Entry 8XXT (electron microscopy, 2.85 A resolution); this record covers chains B and I of the 9 polymer chains in the assembly.

# Chain B
Name: DNA-directed RNA polymerase subunit beta
From: African swine fever virus
Notes: EC 2.7.7.6
UniProt: A0A2X0RU95 (A0A2X0RU95_ASF); numbering as in UniProt (aligned over 8-1242)
Sequence (1235 residues; each row starts with the number of its first residue):
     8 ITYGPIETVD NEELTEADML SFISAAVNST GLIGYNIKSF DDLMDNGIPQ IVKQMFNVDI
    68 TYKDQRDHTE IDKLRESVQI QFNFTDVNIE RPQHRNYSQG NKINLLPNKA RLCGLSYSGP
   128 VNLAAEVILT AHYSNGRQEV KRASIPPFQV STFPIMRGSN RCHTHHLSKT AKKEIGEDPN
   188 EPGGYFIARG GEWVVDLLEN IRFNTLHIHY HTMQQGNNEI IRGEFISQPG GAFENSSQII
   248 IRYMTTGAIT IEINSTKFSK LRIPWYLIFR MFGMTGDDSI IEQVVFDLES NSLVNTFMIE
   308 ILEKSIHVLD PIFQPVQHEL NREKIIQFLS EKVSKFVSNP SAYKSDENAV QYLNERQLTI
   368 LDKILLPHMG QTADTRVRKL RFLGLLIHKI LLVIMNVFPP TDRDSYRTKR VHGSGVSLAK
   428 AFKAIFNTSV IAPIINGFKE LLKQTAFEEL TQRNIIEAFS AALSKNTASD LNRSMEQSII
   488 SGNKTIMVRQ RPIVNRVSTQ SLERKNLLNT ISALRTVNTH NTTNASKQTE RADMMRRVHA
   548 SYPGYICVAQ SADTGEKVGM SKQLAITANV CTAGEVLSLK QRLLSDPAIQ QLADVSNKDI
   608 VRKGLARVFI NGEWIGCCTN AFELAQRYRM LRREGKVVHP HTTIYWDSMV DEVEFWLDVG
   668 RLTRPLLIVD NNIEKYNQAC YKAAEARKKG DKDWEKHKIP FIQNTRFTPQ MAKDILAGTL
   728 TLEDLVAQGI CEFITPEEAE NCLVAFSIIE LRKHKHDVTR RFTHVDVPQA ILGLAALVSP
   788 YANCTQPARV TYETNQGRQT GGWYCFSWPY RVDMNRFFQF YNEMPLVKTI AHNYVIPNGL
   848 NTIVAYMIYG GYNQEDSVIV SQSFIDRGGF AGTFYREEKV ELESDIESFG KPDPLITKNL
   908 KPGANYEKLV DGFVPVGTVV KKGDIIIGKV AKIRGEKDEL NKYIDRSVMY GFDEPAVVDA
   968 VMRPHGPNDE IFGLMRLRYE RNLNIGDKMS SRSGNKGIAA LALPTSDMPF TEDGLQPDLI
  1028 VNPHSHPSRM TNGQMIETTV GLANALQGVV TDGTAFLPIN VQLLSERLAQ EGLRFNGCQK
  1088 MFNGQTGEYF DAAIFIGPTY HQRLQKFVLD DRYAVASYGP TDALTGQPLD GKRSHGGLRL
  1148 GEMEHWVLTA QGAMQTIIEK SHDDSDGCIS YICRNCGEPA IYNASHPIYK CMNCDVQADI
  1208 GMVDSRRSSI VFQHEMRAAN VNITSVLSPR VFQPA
Not modelled in the structure: 941-949
Bound ions: Zn2+: Cys1180, Cys1183, Cys1198, Cys1201

# Chain I
Name: M1249L
From: African swine fever virus
UniProt: A0A2X0SDX8 (A0A2X0SDX8_ASF); residue numbers follow UniProt; this construct covers 80-1249
Sequence (1170 residues; numbered 80 to 1249; the number before each row is that of its first residue):
    80 RQLLVDPDVV PIVSEKKKEL RVRPSTRKEI FLINGTHLAV PAEAPIEIYG LKLRLKTFSP
   140 QCFMRMAEIG SFSPETLGYV ASGANLTNFI RVFMKCVDQE TWKKNGEGVV VTTKENIIQF
   200 THQYIELYKF LRSGGHSWLI NRLAEEMVHR KLDREDQGSH ISNIVETEEI EPEENIKRVI
   260 FFLKELSTMY SVSPVFTSGY MPLLYDLYRA GYLEVLWNPV EQKFLQHAEQ REKEQMILQQ
   320 VDMKLTEVIT QARQYFKIME EKIGRVQSDA IREILTMEGK VDDPNSILQE VIKACGKQEA
   380 ELITTEYLNI KKQWELQEKN ACAHLKLVKQ LRSGLQYAEL LKVLESIRVL YKEKNNTTNW
   440 NLCKACGFKL LCPHVDMLIQ LQAAEASYDT MRTKLMKFSG INKEKENNQG LIYSYFCKIC
   500 GEELAHFIQE DRTADVGIIG DLNSKLRVFI WQETMKACTF IHFGKLVDVK QFANIAVNVC
   560 LPLVYSIENI KKEEDYDPLT QLYAVIYIYA YILNLIYSSQ KNKEFLTITI HGMKADSSLN
   620 AYVTFLLEKM MQQYSGIINQ LSEITDQWIA NNFREAFKKI IHQNGLQGLS VQDDTKVLLT
   680 EILLDPMYDY AATVARIDGS IPMHKPRTPK EAEYEFKTVI GRTPAELLSQ KEFYDKIYTS
   740 KYRPDFTQLT RLNDIYFQEE SLRVWWGGRD EEKTSTLIYL RAYELFLKYL QNAPNFNSEL
   800 AEFKTYENAY GEQKALLAQQ GFYNIFDPNT GRADQRTRLF EYKRLPISTL YDERGLPHKW
   860 TIYVYKAVDS SQKPAEIEVT RKDVIKKIDN HYALADLRCS VCHVLQHEVG QLNIKKVQTA
   920 LKASLEFNTF YAFYESRCPK GGLHDFQDKK CVKCGLFTYI IYDHLSQPEL VHDYYNNYKD
   980 QYDKEKMSIR SIQIKKDMTT PSTETQPKPP QEPWTFDYGK IIKTAKILDI SPAVIEAIGA
  1040 MEGRSYADIR EGQGAPPPPT SMDDPRLMAV DSAVRIFLYN YNCLRHVSTF NKPPIHVERL
  1100 VKHLSYEEKE DLEKVLPNVV NEYHTTFKHL RVTDPASALL YSIEFLCISF LTLYEIKEPS
  1160 WVVNIVREFA LTELNTIIQS EKLLSKPGAF NFMIFGEDFV CSGEDSSMDD ISAYSSPGLF
  1220 GEDIIDRLDD PFSIEDVDIS LDVLDNLAPQ
Not modelled in the structure: 235-676, 705-771, 988-1010
Disulfides: Cys937-Cys950

# How chain B and chain I interact
Residue-residue contacts (238; chain B residue first):
  Glu20(B) - Arg831(I)
  Thr22(B) - Ala832(I)
  Thr22(B) - Gln834(I)
  Glu23(B) - Gln834(I)
  Met62(B) - Ser1205(I)
  Phe63(B) - Ser1205(I)
  Asn64(B) - Glu1203(I)
  Asn64(B) - Asp1204(I)
  Asn64(B) - Ser1205(I)  hydrogen bond (backbone-backbone)
  Val65(B) - Asp1204(I)
  Val65(B) - Ser1206(I)
  Asp66(B) - Cys1200(I)
  Asp66(B) - Ser1201(I)
  Asp66(B) - Glu1203(I)
  Asp66(B) - Asp1204(I)  hydrogen bond (backbone-side chain)
  Ile67(B) - Phe1198(I)  hydrophobic
  Ile67(B) - Val1199(I)
  Ile67(B) - Cys1200(I)  hydrophobic
  Ile67(B) - Ser1206(I)
  Ile67(B) - Met1207(I)  hydrophobic
  Thr68(B) - Phe1198(I)
  Thr68(B) - Val1199(I)  hydrogen bond (backbone-backbone)
  Tyr69(B) - Asp1197(I)
  Lys70(B) - Phe1191(I)
  Lys70(B) - Met1192(I)
  Lys70(B) - Phe1194(I)
  Lys70(B) - Glu1196(I)  hydrogen bond (side chain-backbone)
  Lys70(B) - Asp1197(I)  hydrogen bond (side chain-backbone)
  Lys70(B) - Phe1198(I)
  Glu83(B) - Asn1190(I)
  Ser84(B) - Phe1191(I)
  Arg98(B) - Tyr788(I)  hydrogen bond
  His101(B) - Glu680(I)  salt bridge
  Arg102(B) - Glu680(I)
  Asn103(B) - Glu680(I)
  Asn103(B) - Ile681(I)
  Tyr104(B) - Leu677(I)  hydrophobic
  Ile110(B) - Asp684(I)
  Asn111(B) - Met686(I)
  Asn111(B) - Leu789(I)
  Leu113(B) - Pro685(I)  hydrophobic
  Leu113(B) - Met686(I)  hydrophobic
  Lys116(B) - Glu680(I)  salt bridge
  Lys116(B) - Leu683(I)
  Lys116(B) - Asp684(I)  salt bridge
  Lys116(B) - Pro685(I)
  His139(B) - Phe1191(I)
  Gly143(B) - Ala1188(I)
  His170(B) - Tyr788(I)  hydrogen bond
  His173(B) - Leu799(I)
  Leu174(B) - Phe785(I)  hydrophobic
  Ser175(B) - Ala781(I)
  Ser175(B) - Phe802(I)
  Lys176(B) - Glu806(I)  hydrogen bond (backbone-side chain)
  Thr177(B) - Tyr689(I)
  Thr177(B) - Tyr778(I)
  Thr177(B) - Ala781(I)
  Thr177(B) - Glu806(I)  hydrogen bond (backbone-side chain)
  Ala178(B) - Tyr689(I)  hydrophobic
  Glu181(B) - Tyr689(I)
  Glu181(B) - Thr692(I)
  Glu181(B) - Tyr778(I)
  Ile182(B) - Pro685(I)
  Ile182(B) - Phe785(I)  hydrophobic
  Asn207(B) - Pro1216(I)
  Asn207(B) - Gly1217(I)
  Ile208(B) - Gly1217(I)  hydrogen bond (backbone-backbone)
  Phe210(B) - Ser1215(I)
  Phe210(B) - Pro1216(I)
  His214(B) - Phe1219(I)
  His216(B) - Phe1219(I)
  His218(B) - Ile1223(I)
  Met220(B) - Ile1223(I)  hydrophobic
  Met220(B) - Asp1225(I)
  Gln222(B) - Arg1226(I)  hydrogen bond
  Arg229(B) - Phe1219(I)
  Arg229(B) - Asp1222(I)  salt bridge
  Arg229(B) - Ile1223(I)
  Glu231(B) - Phe1219(I)
  Glu231(B) - Asp1222(I)
  Ile233(B) - Pro1216(I)  hydrophobic
  Ser243(B) - Ser1215(I)
  Gln245(B) - Pro1216(I)
  Ile247(B) - Asp1222(I)
  Arg249(B) - Asp1222(I)  salt bridge
  Ser262(B) - Ala1212(I)
  Thr263(B) - Asp1208(I)
  Thr263(B) - Asp1209(I)
  Thr263(B) - Ala1212(I)
  Lys264(B) - Asp1204(I)
  Lys264(B) - Asp1208(I)  salt bridge
  Phe279(B) - Met1067(I)
  Gly280(B) - Met1067(I)
  Met281(B) - Met1067(I)
  Thr282(B) - Ser1071(I)
  Thr282(B) - Arg1074(I)  hydrogen bond
  Gly283(B) - Arg1074(I)
  Leu327(B) - Ser1071(I)
  Leu327(B) - Arg1074(I)
  Leu327(B) - Ile1075(I)
  Leu327(B) - Tyr1078(I)  hydrophobic
  Asn328(B) - Ile1075(I)
  Asn328(B) - Ser1179(I)
  Arg329(B) - Ala1068(I)  hydrogen bond (side chain-backbone)
  Arg329(B) - Ser1071(I)
  Arg329(B) - Glu1180(I)  salt bridge
  Arg329(B) - Leu1183(I)
  Glu330(B) - Ser1179(I)
  Glu330(B) - Leu1182(I)
  Phe343(B) - Phe1194(I)
  Phe343(B) - Gly1195(I)
  Phe343(B) - Glu1196(I)
  Phe343(B) - Phe1198(I)
  Phe343(B) - Val1199(I)  hydrophobic
  Phe343(B) - Cys1200(I)
  Val344(B) - Phe1194(I)  hydrophobic
  Ser345(B) - Gly1195(I)
  Asn346(B) - Ile1193(I)
  Ala349(B) - Ile1193(I)
  Tyr350(B) - Ile1193(I)  hydrophobic
  Tyr350(B) - Phe1194(I)  hydrophobic
  Asp353(B) - Phe1189(I)
  Asp353(B) - Ile1193(I)
  Glu354(B) - Gln1178(I)  hydrogen bond
  Glu354(B) - Lys1181(I)  salt bridge
  Glu354(B) - Leu1182(I)
  Asn355(B) - Pro1186(I)
  Asn355(B) - Gly1187(I)  hydrogen bond (side chain-backbone)
  Asn355(B) - Ala1188(I)
  Asn355(B) - Phe1189(I)
  Ala356(B) - Phe1189(I)  hydrophobic
  Ala356(B) - Ile1193(I)  hydrophobic
  Ala356(B) - Phe1194(I)  hydrophobic
  Val357(B) - Leu1182(I)  hydrophobic
  Gln358(B) - Lys1181(I)  hydrogen bond (side chain-backbone)
  Gln358(B) - Leu1182(I)
  Gln358(B) - Ser1184(I)
  Gln358(B) - Lys1185(I)
  Gln358(B) - Pro1186(I)
  Tyr359(B) - Pro1186(I)
  Tyr359(B) - Phe1189(I)  hydrophobic
  Tyr359(B) - Val1199(I)
  Tyr359(B) - Cys1200(I)  hydrogen bond (side chain-backbone)
  Tyr359(B) - Ser1201(I)
  Leu360(B) - Phe1194(I)  hydrophobic
  Asn361(B) - Leu1182(I)  hydrogen bond (side chain-backbone)
  Arg363(B) - Cys1200(I)  hydrogen bond (side chain-backbone)
  Arg363(B) - Ser1201(I)
  Leu365(B) - Glu1041(I)
  Ile367(B) - Gly1202(I)
  Ala380(B) - Pro1064(I)
  Asp381(B) - Asp1062(I)
  Asp381(B) - Pro1064(I)
  Arg383(B) - Glu1041(I)  salt bridge
  Val384(B) - Asp1062(I)
  Val384(B) - Pro1064(I)  hydrophobic
  Val384(B) - Met1067(I)  hydrophobic
  Arg385(B) - Asp1062(I)
  Arg388(B) - Asp1062(I)  salt bridge
  Lys427(B) - Tyr1213(I)
  Lys427(B) - Ser1215(I)
  Lys430(B) - Tyr1213(I)
  Ala431(B) - Ile1210(I)
  Ala431(B) - Tyr1213(I)  hydrophobic
  Asn434(B) - Ser1205(I)  hydrogen bond (side chain-backbone)
  Asn434(B) - Ser1206(I)
  Asn434(B) - Asp1208(I)
  Asn434(B) - Tyr1213(I)
  Thr435(B) - Ile1210(I)
  Ile438(B) - Ser1206(I)
  Arg498(B) - Asp1209(I)  salt bridge
  Arg498(B) - Ile1210(I)
  Arg498(B) - Ser1211(I)  hydrogen bond
  Ile500(B) - Ile1210(I)  hydrophobic
  Ile500(B) - Ser1211(I)
  Val501(B) - Ser1214(I)  hydrogen bond (backbone-side chain)
  Arg503(B) - Ser1214(I)
  Arg503(B) - Ser1215(I)  hydrogen bond (side chain-backbone)
  Arg503(B) - Pro1216(I)
  Arg503(B) - Gly1217(I)
  Arg503(B) - Glu1221(I)  salt bridge
  Thr529(B) - Leu1218(I)
  Thr529(B) - Glu1221(I)
  Asn531(B) - Glu1221(I)  hydrogen bond (side chain-backbone)
  Asn531(B) - Asp1222(I)
  Asn531(B) - Ile1223(I)  hydrogen bond (side chain-backbone)
  Asn531(B) - Ile1224(I)
  Ser533(B) - Asp1229(I)  hydrogen bond
  Lys534(B) - Asp1225(I)
  Lys534(B) - Leu1227(I)
  Gln535(B) - Leu1227(I)
  Gln535(B) - Asp1228(I)  hydrogen bond (backbone-backbone)
  Gln535(B) - Pro1230(I)
  Ala539(B) - Pro1230(I)  hydrophobic
  Ala539(B) - Phe1231(I)  hydrophobic
  Arg543(B) - Phe1231(I)
  Asp560(B) - Pro1248(I)
  Thr561(B) - Ala1247(I)
  Thr561(B) - Pro1248(I)
  Glu563(B) - Asp1229(I)
  Glu563(B) - Phe1231(I)
  Leu599(B) - Asp1062(I)
  Ala600(B) - Ser1060(I)
  Ala600(B) - Met1061(I)
  Asp601(B) - Met1061(I)
  Leu723(B) - Phe821(I)  hydrophobic
  Arg796(B) - Gln1249(I)  hydrogen bond (side chain-backbone)
  Tyr799(B) - Pro1248(I)
  Asp863(B) - Gln1249(I)  hydrogen bond
  Met969(B) - Leu683(I)  hydrophobic
  Arg970(B) - Thr679(I)  hydrogen bond (backbone-side chain)
  His972(B) - Thr679(I)  hydrogen bond
  His972(B) - Glu680(I)
  Lys995(B) - Asp1244(I)  salt bridge
  Lys1003(B) - Pro1248(I)
  Lys1003(B) - Gln1249(I)  hydrogen bond
  Arg1036(B) - Gln1249(I)  hydrogen bond (side chain-backbone)
  Gln1054(B) - Tyr822(I)
  Val1056(B) - Tyr822(I)
  Val1057(B) - Tyr822(I)
  Thr1058(B) - Tyr822(I)
  Pro1065(B) - Asp833(I)
  Pro1065(B) - Gln834(I)
  Pro1065(B) - Thr836(I)
  Ile1066(B) - Thr836(I)
  Asn1067(B) - Arg835(I)
  Asn1067(B) - Thr836(I)
  Asn1067(B) - Arg837(I)
  Gln1069(B) - Arg837(I)  hydrogen bond
  Leu1070(B) - Arg835(I)
  Arg1074(B) - Ile824(I)
  Arg1146(B) - Asp1237(I)  salt bridge
  Gly1148(B) - Asp1237(I)
  Glu1149(B) - Asp1237(I)  hydrogen bond (backbone-side chain)
  Met1150(B) - Val1236(I)  hydrophobic
  Met1150(B) - Asp1237(I)
  Val1203(B) - Ser150(I)
  Gln1204(B) - Ser150(I)
Interface residues without a listed pair, chain B (164 interface residues in all): Ala24, Asn115, Leu119, Cys120, Glu206, Ile215, Gly223, Ser266, Asp285, Glu289, His325, Lys331, Ile333, Thr366, Arg410, Ile442, Lys446, Val495, Thr526, Thr530, Gly562, Val602, Ser603, Lys835, Pro971, Asp976, Ile978, Leu1071, Lys1113, Asn1182
Interface residues without a listed pair, chain I (109 interface residues in all): Ile148, Phe151, Ile777, Phe795, Gln818, Asn823, Asp1063, Lys1127, Arg1130, Gly1220

# Overview
The interface between chain B and chain I involves 164 residues on one side and 109 on the other; the contacts
include 35 hydrogen bonds and 14 salt bridges. Among the polar pairs are His101(B)-Glu680(I),
Lys116(B)-Glu680(I) and Lys116(B)-Asp684(I). Cys1180(B), Cys1183(B), Cys1198(B) and Cys1201(B) coordinate
Zn2+.
Here chain B is DNA-directed RNA polymerase subunit beta and chain I is M1249L, both from African swine fever
virus. Entry 8XXT (ASFV RNAP M1249L C-tail occupied complex2 (MCOC2)) was determined by electron microscopy
(same publication as 8Y0E, 8XX4, 8XX5, 8XXP and 8XY6).
